4DV1 - chains A and T of the 21 polymer chains in the assembly; structure by X-ray diffraction, 3.85 A resolution.

[Chain A]
Molecule: 16S rRNA
From: Thermus thermophilus
Sequence (1522 nucleotides; numbered 0 to 1544 plus 19 insertion-coded residues; 42 numbers in that range are skipped by the numbering (no residue carries them; nothing is unmodelled there); the number before each row is that of its first residue; a row labelled like 190A-190L holds insertion residues (190A, then the next letters in order); numbering starts at 0):
     0 UUUGUUGGAG AGUUUGAUCC GGGCUCAGGG UGAACGCUGG CGGCGUGCCU AAGACAUGCA
    60 AGUCGUGCGG G
    73 CCGCGGGGUU UU
    88 ACUCCG
    95 UGGUC
   101 AGCGGCGGAC GGGUGAGUAA CGCGUGGGU
  129A G
   130 ACCUACCCGG AAGAGGGGGA CAACCCGGGG AAACUCGGGC UAAUCCCCCA UGUGGACCCG
   190 C
190A-190L CCCUUGGGGUGU
   191 GUCCAAAGGG CUUU
   216 GCCCGCUUCC GGAUGGGCCC GCGUCCCAUC AGCUAGUUGG UGGGGUAAUG GCCCACCAAG
   276 GCGACGACGG GUAGCCGGUC UGAGAGGAUG GCCGGCCACA GGGGCACUGA GACACGGGCC
   336 CCACUCCUAC GGGAGGCAGC AGUUAGGAAU CUUCCGCAAU GGGCGCAAGC CUGACGGAGC
   396 GACGCCGCUU GGAGGAAGAA GCCCUUCGGG GUGUAAACUC CUGAA
   442 CCCGGGACGA AACCCCCGAC GA
   474 GGGGACUGAC GGUACCGGG
   494 GUAAUAGCGC CGGCCAACUC CGUGCCAGCA GCCGCGGUAA UACGGAGGGC GCGAGCGUUA
   554 CCCGGAUUCA CUGGGCGUAA AGGGCGUGUA GGCGGCCUGG GGCGUCCCAU GUGAAAGACC
   614 ACGGCUCAAC CGUGGGGGAG CGUGGGAUAC GCUCAGGCUA GACGGUGGGA GAGGGUGGUG
   674 GAAUUCCCGG AGUAGCGGUG AAAUGCGCAG AUACCGGGAG GAACGCCGAU GGCGAAGGCA
   734 GCCACCUGGU CCACCCGUGA CGCUGAGGCG CGAAAGCGUG GGGAGCAAAC CGGAUUAGAU
   794 ACCCGGGUAG UCCACGCCCU AAACGAUGCG CGCUAGGUCU CUGGGUCU
   848 CCUGGGGGCC GAAGCUAACG CGUUAAGCGC GCCGCCUGGG GAGUACGGCC GCAAGGCUGA
   908 AACUCAAAGG AAUUGACGGG GGCCCGCACA AGCGGUGGAG CAUGUGGUUU AAUUCGAAGX
   968 AACGCGAAGA ACCUUACCAG GCCUUGACAU GCUAGG
 1003A G
  1004 AACCCGGGUG AAAGCCUGGG GUGCCCC
1030A-1030D GCGA
  1031 GGGGAGCCCU AGCACAGGUG CUGCAUGGCC GUCGUCAGCU CGUGCCGUGA GGUGUUGGGU
  1091 UAAGUCCCGC AACGAGCGCA ACCCCCGCCG UUAGUUGCCA GCGGUUCGGC CGGGCACUCU
  1151 AACGGGACUG CCCGCGAAA
  1171 GCGGGAGGAA GGAGGGGACG ACGUCUGGUC AGCAUGGCCC UUACGGCCUG GGCGACACAC
  1231 GUGCUACAAU GCCCACUACA AAGCGAUGCC ACCCGGCAAC GGGGAGCUAA UCGCAAAAAG
  1291 GUGGGCCCAG UUCGGAUUGG GGUCUGCAAC CCGACCCCAU GAAGCCGGAA UCGCUAGUAA
  1351 UCGCGGAUCA G
 1361A C
  1362 CAUGCCGCGG UGAAUACGUU CCCGGGCCUU GUACACACXG CCXGUXACGC CAUGGGAGCG
  1422 GGCUCUACCC GAAGUCGCCG GG
  1446 AGCCUACGGG
  1459 CAGGCGCCGA GGGUAGGGCC CGUGACUGGG GCGAAGUCGU AACAAGGUAG CUGUACCGGA
  1519 AGGUGCGGCU GGAUCCACUC CUUUCU
Not modelled in the structure: 0-4, 1534-1538
Differences from the reference sequence: engineered mutation G20 (U666 in M26923.1); conflict C1534 (A2157 in M26923.1), A1535 (C2158 in M26923.1)
Modified positions: PSU (pseudouridine-5'-monophosphate) at position 516, 7MG (7N-methyl-8-hydroguanosine-5'-monophosphate) at position 527, M2G (N2-dimethylguanosine-5'-monophosphate) at position 966, 5MC (5-methylcytidine-5'-monophosphate) at position 967, 2MG (2N-methylguanosine-5'-monophosphate) at position 1207, 5MC (5-methylcytidine-5'-monophosphate) at position 1400, 4OC (4n,o2'-methylcytidine-5'-monophosphate) at position 1402, 5MC (5-methylcytidine-5'-monophosphate) at position 1404, 5MC (5-methylcytidine-5'-monophosphate) at position 1407, UR3 (3-methyluridine-5'-monophoshate) at position 1498, MA6 (6N-dimethyladenosine-5'-monophoshate) at position 1518, MA6 (6N-dimethyladenosine-5'-monophoshate) at position 1519, PSU (pseudouridine-5'-monophosphate) at position 1540, PSU (pseudouridine-5'-monophosphate) at position 1541
Ion coordination: Mg2+ site 1 near U5 (its only coordinating residue here); Mg2+ site 2 near G6 (its only coordinating residue here); Mg2+ site 3 near G21 (its only coordinating residue here); Mg2+ site 4: C48, G115; Mg2+ site 5 near A53 (its only coordinating residue here); Mg2+ site 6: C58, A59, U387; Mg2+ site 7 near G105 (its only coordinating residue here); Mg2+ site 8 near G107 (its only coordinating residue here); Mg2+ site 9: A109, G331; Mg2+ site 10 near A109 (its only coordinating residue here); Mg2+ site 11 near G111 (its only coordinating residue here); Mg2+ site 12: G117, G289; 91 more Mg2+ sites not listed
Ligand contacts: streptomycin (SRY): U12, U14, C526, 7MG_527, C912, A913, A914, A915, C1490, G1491

[Chain T]
Molecule: ribosomal protein S20
From: Thermus thermophilus
UniProt: P80380 (RS20_THET8); residue numbers follow UniProt; this construct covers 1-106
Sequence (106 residues; row label = number of the first residue in the row):
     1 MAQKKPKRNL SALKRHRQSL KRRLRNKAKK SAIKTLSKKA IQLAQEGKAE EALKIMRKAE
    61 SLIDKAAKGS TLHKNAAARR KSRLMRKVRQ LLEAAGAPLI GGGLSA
Not modelled in the structure: 1-7
Ion coordination: Mg2+ near Lys74 (its only coordinating residue here)

[Interface between chain A and chain T]
Residue-residue contacts - 97 pairs, chain A then chain T:
  G61(A) - Leu10(T)  phosphate contact
  G102(A) - Arg17(T)  salt bridge to the phosphate
  C103(A) - Lys14(T)  salt bridge to the phosphate
  C103(A) - Arg17(T)  salt bridge to the phosphate
  C103(A) - Lys21(T)  hydrogen bond to the phosphate
  G104(A) - Lys14(T)  hydrogen bond to the base
  G104(A) - Gln18(T)  phosphate contact
  G104(A) - Lys21(T)  salt bridge to the phosphate
  G105(A) - Gln18(T)  phosphate contact
  G105(A) - Arg22(T)  salt bridge to the phosphate
  C106(A) - Arg15(T)  base contact
  G107(A) - Arg15(T)  salt bridge to the phosphate
  G108(A) - Arg15(T)  base contact
  C131(A) - Asn75(T)  phosphate contact
  C132(A) - Lys74(T)  hydrogen bond to the phosphate
  C132(A) - Asn75(T)  hydrogen bond to the phosphate
  U133(A) - Lys74(T)  salt bridge to the phosphate
  C150(A) - Lys21(T)  sugar contact
  C174(A) - Arg25(T)  sugar contact
  C175(A) - Arg25(T)  sugar contact
  C176(A) - Lys29(T)  salt bridge to the phosphate
  C177(A) - Lys65(T)  salt bridge to the phosphate
  C177(A) - Lys68(T)  salt bridge to the phosphate
  C178(A) - Lys65(T)  salt bridge to the phosphate
  G184(A) - Asp64(T)  base contact
  A185(A) - Glu60(T)  base contact
  A185(A) - Ala78(T)  sugar contact
  A185(A) - Lys81(T)  hydrogen bond to the base
  C186(A) - Ala78(T)  sugar contact
  C186(A) - Lys81(T)  sugar contact
  C186(A) - Ser82(T)  hydrogen bond to the phosphate
  C186(A) - Met85(T)  hydrogen bond to the sugar
  C187(A) - Ser82(T)  hydrogen bond to the phosphate
  C187(A) - Met85(T)  sugar contact
  C187(A) - Arg86(T)  phosphate contact
  C187(A) - Arg89(T)  hydrogen bond to the sugar
  C187(A) - Leu104(T)  base contact
  C187(A) - Ser105(T)  hydrogen bond to the base
  C188(A) - Arg89(T)  sugar contact
  C188(A) - Ser105(T)  base contact
  C188(A) - Ala106(T)  base contact
  U190L(A) - Ser105(T)  hydrogen bond to the base
  U190L(A) - Ala106(T)  base contact
  G191(A) - Met85(T)  base contact
  G191(A) - Gly101(T)  hydrogen bond to the sugar
  G191(A) - Gly102(T)  hydrogen bond to the sugar
  G191(A) - Gly103(T)  hydrogen bond to the base
  G191(A) - Leu104(T)  hydrogen bond to the sugar
  G191(A) - Ser105(T)  hydrogen bond to the base
  U192(A) - Arg57(T)  sugar contact
  U192(A) - Glu60(T)  hydrogen bond to the sugar
  U192(A) - Gly102(T)  sugar contact
  U192(A) - Gly103(T)  sugar contact
  C193(A) - Glu60(T)  hydrogen bond to the sugar
  C193(A) - Ser61(T)  hydrogen bond to the phosphate
  C193(A) - Asp64(T)  sugar contact
  C194(A) - Ser61(T)  hydrogen bond to the phosphate
  C194(A) - Asp64(T)  sugar contact
  C194(A) - Lys65(T)  phosphate contact
  C194(A) - Lys68(T)  phosphate contact
  A195(A) - Lys65(T)  phosphate contact
  A195(A) - Lys68(T)  salt bridge to the phosphate
  A196(A) - Lys68(T)  salt bridge to the phosphate
  G258(A) - Lys87(T)  sugar contact
  G259(A) - Arg83(T)  salt bridge to the phosphate
  G260(A) - Arg83(T)  hydrogen bond to the base
  U261(A) - Arg79(T)  salt bridge to the phosphate
  U261(A) - Arg83(T)  base contact
  A262(A) - Lys74(T)  sugar contact
  A262(A) - Asn75(T)  sugar contact
  A262(A) - Arg79(T)  salt bridge to the phosphate
  A263(A) - Asn75(T)  phosphate contact
  A263(A) - Arg79(T)  salt bridge to the phosphate
  C322(A) - Arg23(T)  sugar contact
  U323(A) - Ser19(T)  sugar contact
  U323(A) - Arg22(T)  phosphate contact
  U323(A) - Arg23(T)  sugar contact
  U323(A) - Asn26(T)  hydrogen bond to the phosphate
  G324(A) - Arg22(T)  salt bridge to the phosphate
  G324(A) - Asn26(T)  hydrogen bond to the phosphate
  G324(A) - Ser70(T)  phosphate contact
  A325(A) - Ser70(T)  phosphate contact
  G332(A) - Leu10(T)  phosphate contact
  G332(A) - His16(T)  sugar contact
  G333(A) - His16(T)  hydrogen bond to the sugar
  A349(A) - Arg8(T)  sugar contact
  U1436(A) - Arg23(T)  salt bridge to the phosphate
  C1439(A) - Lys38(T)  phosphate contact
  G1453(A) - Lys39(T)  hydrogen bond to the phosphate
  G1454(A) - Thr35(T)  phosphate contact
  G1454(A) - Lys39(T)  salt bridge to the phosphate
  G1455(A) - Ser31(T)  phosphate contact
  G1455(A) - Ala32(T)  sugar contact
  G1455(A) - Thr35(T)  hydrogen bond to the phosphate
  C1459(A) - Lys27(T)  salt bridge to the phosphate
  C1459(A) - Ser31(T)  hydrogen bond to the phosphate
  A1460(A) - Lys27(T)  salt bridge to the phosphate
Other interface residues (no listed pair), chain A (51 interface residues in all): U223, G1438
Other interface residues (no listed pair), chain T (52 interface residues in all): Ala12, Ala28, Lys34, Leu36, Lys58, His73, Ala76, Arg80

[In short]
51 residues of chain A face 52 of chain T across their interface; the contacts include 27 hydrogen bonds and
22 salt bridges. Polar contacts include G104(A)-Lys14(T), A185(A)-Lys81(T) and C187(A)-Ser105(T). Bound to
chain A: streptomycin. C48(A) and G115(A) coordinate Mg2+ site 4.
Here chain A is 16S rRNA and chain T is ribosomal protein S20, both from Thermus thermophilus. Entry 4DV1
(Crystal structure of the Thermus thermophilus 30S ribosomal subunit with a 16S rRNA mutation, U20G, bound
...) was determined by X-ray diffraction.
